Entry 1V00 (X-ray diffraction, 1.70 A resolution); this record covers chains A and C.

[Chain A (and C)]
Name: Lectin (ecl)
From: Erythrina CRISTA-GALLI
Notes: chain C of this document is another copy of the same molecule, construct and numbering; everything in this record applies to it too
Reference sequence: Q6YD91 (Q6YD91_ERYCG); numbering as in UniProt (aligned over 1-242)
Amino-acid sequence (242 residues; each row starts with the number of its first residue):
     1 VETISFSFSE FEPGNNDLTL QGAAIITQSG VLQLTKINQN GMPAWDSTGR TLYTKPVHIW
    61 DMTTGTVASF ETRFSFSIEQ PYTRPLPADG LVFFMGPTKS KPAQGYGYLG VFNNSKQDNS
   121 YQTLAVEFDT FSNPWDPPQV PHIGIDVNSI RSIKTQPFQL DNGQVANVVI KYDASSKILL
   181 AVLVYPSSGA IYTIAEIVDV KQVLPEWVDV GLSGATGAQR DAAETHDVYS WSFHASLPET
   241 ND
Disordered / not traced: 241-242 (chain C: 242)
Ion coordination: Mn2+: Glu127, Asp129, Asp136, His142; Ca2+: Asp129, Phe131, Asn133, Asp136

[Interface between chain A and chain C]
Residue-residue contacts (29; chain A residue first):
  Arg73(A) - Ile191(C)  hydrogen bond (side chain-backbone)
  Gln156(A) - Lys171(C)
  Asn167(A) - Ile191(C)
  Val169(A) - Ile191(C)  hydrophobic
  Lys171(A) - Gln156(C)
  Lys171(A) - Thr193(C)  hydrogen bond (side chain-backbone)
  Asp173(A) - Lys154(C)
  Ser176(A) - Glu196(C)
  Ile178(A) - Ile178(C)  hydrophobic
  Ile178(A) - Glu196(C)
  Ile178(A) - Ile197(C)  hydrophobic
  Leu180(A) - Leu180(C)  hydrophobic
  Leu180(A) - Thr193(C)
  Leu180(A) - Ala195(C)  hydrophobic
  Val182(A) - Val182(C)  hydrophobic
  Val182(A) - Thr193(C)
  Val184(A) - Ile191(C)  hydrophobic
  Ile191(A) - Arg73(C)  hydrogen bond (backbone-side chain)
  Ile191(A) - Asn167(C)
  Ile191(A) - Val169(C)  hydrophobic
  Ile191(A) - Val184(C)  hydrophobic
  Thr193(A) - Lys171(C)  hydrogen bond (backbone-side chain)
  Thr193(A) - Leu180(C)
  Thr193(A) - Val182(C)
  Ala195(A) - Ile178(C)
  Glu196(A) - Ser176(C)
  Glu196(A) - Ile178(C)
  Ile197(A) - Ile178(C)  hydrophobic
  Ile197(A) - Ile197(C)  hydrophobic
Other interface residues (no listed pair), chain A (18 interface residues in all): Lys154, Ile194
Other interface residues (no listed pair), chain C (18 interface residues in all): Asp173, Ile194

[In short]
The chain A/chain C interface involves 18 residues from each chain, with 4 hydrogen bonds. Polar contacts
include Arg73(A)-Ile191(C) and Lys171(A)-Thr193(C). The Mn2+ site is built by Glu127(A), Asp129(A), Asp136(A)
and His142(A). Asp129(A), Phe131(A), Asn133(A) and Asp136(A) coordinate Ca2+.
Both chains are Lectin (ecl) (Erythrina CRISTA-GALLI). Entry 1V00 (Erythrina cristagalli lectin) was
determined by X-ray diffraction, deposited together with 1UZY and 1UZZ.
